PDB entry 3PTZ | X-ray diffraction, 2.50 A resolution | chains A and B of the 6 polymer chains in the assembly

# Chain A (and B)
Protein: UDP-glucose 6-dehydrogenase
From: Homo sapiens
Notes: EC 1.1.1.22; chain B of this document is another copy of the same molecule, construct and numbering; everything in this record applies to it too
UniProtKB: O60701 (UGDH_HUMAN); numbering as in UniProt (aligned over 1-494)
Sequence (494 residues; row label = number of the first residue in the row):
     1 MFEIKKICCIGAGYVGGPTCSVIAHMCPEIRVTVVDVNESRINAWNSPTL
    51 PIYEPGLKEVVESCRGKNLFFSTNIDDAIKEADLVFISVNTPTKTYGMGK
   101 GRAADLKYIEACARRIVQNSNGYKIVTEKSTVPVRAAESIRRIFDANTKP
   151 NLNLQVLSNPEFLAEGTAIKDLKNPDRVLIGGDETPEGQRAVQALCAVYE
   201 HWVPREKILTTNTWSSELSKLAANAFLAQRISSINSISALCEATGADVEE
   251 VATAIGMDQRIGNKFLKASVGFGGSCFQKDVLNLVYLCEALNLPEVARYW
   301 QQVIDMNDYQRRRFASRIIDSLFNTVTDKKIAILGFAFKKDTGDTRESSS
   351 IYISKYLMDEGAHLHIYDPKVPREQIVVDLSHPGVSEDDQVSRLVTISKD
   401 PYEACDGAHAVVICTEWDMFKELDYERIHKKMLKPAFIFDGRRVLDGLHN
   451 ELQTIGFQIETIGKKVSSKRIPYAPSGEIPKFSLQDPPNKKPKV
Disordered / not traced: 382-388, 466-494 (chain B: 1, 382-388, 466-494)
Small-molecule neighbours:
  - NAD (nicotinamide-adenine-dinucleotide): Ile10, Gly11, Ala12, Gly13, Tyr14, Val15, Gly16, Asp36, Val37, Asn38, Arg41, Ile75, Ser88, Val89, Asn90, Thr91, Pro92, Tyr108, Ala111, Cys112, Ser130, Thr131, Val132, Glu165, Ser275, Lys279, Arg346
  - uridine-5'-diphosphate-xylopyranose (UDX): Thr131, Glu161, Phe162, Leu163, Ala164, Glu165, Lys220, Asn224, Leu227, Ile231, Phe265, Leu266, Lys267, Ser269, Gly271, Phe272, Gly273, Cys276, Phe277, Phe338, Lys339, Glu416, Arg442

# How chain A and chain B interact
Residue-residue contacts (101):
  Asp176(A) with Met257(B); Asp258(B); Gln259(B), hydrogen bond (side chain-backbone)
  Arg177(A) with Ala254(B), hydrogen bond (side chain-backbone); Ile255(B); Met257(B); Asp258(B)
  Leu209(A) with Ala254(B), hydrophobic; Met257(B), hydrophobic
  Trp214(A) with Thr244(B), hydrogen bond
  Leu218(A) with Leu240(B), hydrophobic; Cys241(B), hydrophobic; Ala246(B), hydrophobic
  Ser219(A) with Val251(B); Ala254(B)
  Ala222(A) with Ile237(B), hydrophobic; Ile255(B), hydrophobic
  Ala223(A) with Ile255(B); Ile261(B)
  Phe226(A) with Ser233(B); Ile234(B); Leu266(B), hydrophobic
  Leu227(A) with Asp258(B); Arg260(B); Ile261(B), hydrophobic
  Gln229(A) with Gln229(B); Ser233(B), hydrogen bond; Tyr299(B), hydrogen bond (backbone-side chain)
  Arg230(A) with Arg230(B); Arg260(B), hydrogen bond (side chain-backbone)
  Ser232(A) with Tyr299(B)
  Ser233(A) with Phe226(B); Gln229(B), hydrogen bond; Tyr299(B), hydrogen bond; Trp300(B)
  Ile234(A) with Phe226(B)
  Ser236(A) with Val296(B); Tyr299(B); Trp300(B), hydrogen bond
  Ile237(A) with Ala222(B), hydrophobic; Trp300(B)
  Leu240(A) with Leu218(B), hydrophobic; Leu284(B), hydrophobic; Leu291(B), hydrophobic; Leu293(B), hydrophobic
  Cys241(A) with Leu218(B), hydrophobic
  Thr244(A) with Trp214(B), hydrogen bond
  Ala246(A) with Trp214(B); Leu218(B), hydrophobic
  Val251(A) with Ser219(B)
  Ala254(A) with Arg177(B), hydrogen bond (backbone-side chain); Leu209(B), hydrophobic; Ser219(B)
  Ile255(A) with Arg177(B); Ala222(B), hydrophobic
  Met257(A) with Asp176(B); Arg177(B); Leu209(B), hydrophobic
  Asp258(A) with Asp176(B); Arg177(B), salt bridge; Leu227(B)
  Gln259(A) with Asp176(B), hydrogen bond (backbone-side chain); Lys264(B)
  Arg260(A) with Leu227(B); Arg230(B); Lys264(B); Phe265(B)
  Ile261(A) with Ala223(B); Leu227(B), hydrophobic; Arg230(B)
  Lys264(A) with Gln259(B); Arg260(B)
  Phe265(A) with Arg260(B)
  Leu266(A) with Phe226(B), hydrophobic
  Leu284(A) with Leu240(B), hydrophobic
  Leu291(A) with Leu240(B), hydrophobic; Thr244(B)
  Leu293(A) with Leu240(B), hydrophobic; Tyr309(B)
  Glu295(A) with Met306(B); Tyr309(B)
  Val296(A) with Ser236(B); Met306(B)
  Arg298(A) with Gln302(B)
  Tyr299(A) with Gln229(B), hydrogen bond (side chain-backbone); Ser232(B); Ser233(B), hydrogen bond; Ser236(B); Gln302(B); Met306(B), hydrophobic
  Trp300(A) with Ser233(B); Ser236(B), hydrogen bond; Ile237(B), hydrophobic
  Gln302(A) with Arg298(B); Tyr299(B); Gln302(B)
  Met306(A) with Glu295(B); Val296(B), hydrophobic; Tyr299(B), hydrophobic
  Tyr309(A) with Leu293(B); Glu295(B)
Also at the interface, not in a pair above, chain A (56 interface residues in all): Phe162, Ala164, Leu179, Glu206, Lys207, Thr211, Ser215, Ala239, Ala243, Glu250, Leu287, Cys288, Val303
Also at the interface, not in a pair above, chain B (55 interface residues in all): Phe162, Ala164, Leu179, Glu206, Lys207, Thr211, Ser215, Ala239, Ala243, Glu250, Cys288, Val303

# Summary
The interface between chain A and chain B involves 56 residues on one side and 55 on the other, with 15
hydrogen bonds and 1 salt bridge. Among the polar pairs are Asp258(A)-Arg177(B), Asp176(A)-Gln259(B) and
Arg177(A)-Ala254(B). Chain A binds NAD and uridine-5'-diphosphate-xylopyranose.
Both chains are UDP-glucose 6-dehydrogenase (Homo sapiens). Entry 3PTZ (Role of Packing Defects in the
Evolution of Allostery and Induced Fit in Human UDP-Glucose Dehydrogenase) was determined by X-ray diffraction
together with 3PRJ from the same study.
